8BM0 - chains D and E of the 21 polymer chains in the assembly; structure by electron microscopy, 3.40 A resolution.

== Chain D ==
Name: Chaperonin GroEL
Source organism: Escherichia coli
Notes: EC 5.6.1.7
UniProt: P0A6F5 (CH60_ECOLI); numbering as in UniProt (aligned over 1-548)
Sequence (548 residues; each row starts with the number of its first residue):
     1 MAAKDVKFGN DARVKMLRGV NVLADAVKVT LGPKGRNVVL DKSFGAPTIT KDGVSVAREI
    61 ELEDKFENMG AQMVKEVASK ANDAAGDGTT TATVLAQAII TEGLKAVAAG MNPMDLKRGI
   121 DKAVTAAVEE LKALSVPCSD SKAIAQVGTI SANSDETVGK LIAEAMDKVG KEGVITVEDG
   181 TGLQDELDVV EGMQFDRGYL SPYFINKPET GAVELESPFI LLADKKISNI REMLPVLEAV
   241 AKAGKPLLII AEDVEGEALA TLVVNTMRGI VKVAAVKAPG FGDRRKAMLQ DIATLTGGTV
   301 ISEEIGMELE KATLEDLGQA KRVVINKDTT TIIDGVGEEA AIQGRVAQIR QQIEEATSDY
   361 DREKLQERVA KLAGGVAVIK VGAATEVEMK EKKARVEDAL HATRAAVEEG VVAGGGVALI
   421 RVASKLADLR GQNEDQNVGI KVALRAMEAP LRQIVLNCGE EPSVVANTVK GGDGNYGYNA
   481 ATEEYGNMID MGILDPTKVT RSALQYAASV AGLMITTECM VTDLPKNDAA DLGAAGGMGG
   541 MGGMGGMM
Unresolved in the structure: 1, 526-548
Ion coordination: K+: Thr-30, Lys-51, Thr-90 (together with ATP); Mg2+: Asp-87 (together with ATP)
Ligand contacts: ATP (adenosine-5'-triphosphate): Thr-30, Leu-31, Gly-32, Pro-33, Lys-51, Asp-52, Gly-53, Asp-87, Gly-88, Thr-89, Thr-90, Thr-91, Ile-150, Ser-151, Ser-154, Asp-398, Gly-414, Gly-415, Gly-416, Ile-454, Tyr-478, Asn-479, Ala-480, Ala-481, Met-488, Ile-493, Asp-495

== Chain E ==
Name: Co-chaperonin GroES
Source organism: Escherichia coli
UniProt: P0A6F9 (CH10_ECOLI); residues 2-97 here = UniProt positions 2-97
Sequence (98 residues; each row starts with the number of its first residue; numbering starts at 0):
     0 MANIRPLHDR VIVKRKEVET KSAGGIVLTG SAAAKSTRGE VLAVGNGRIL ENGEVKPLDV
    60 KVGDIVIFND GYGVKSEKID NEEVLIMSES DILAIVEA
Unresolved in the structure: 0-1
Differences from the reference sequence: initiating methionine (0); expression tag (1)
Swiss-Prot annotation at these positions:
  - modified residue: Lys-34 (N6-succinyllysine)

== Chain D / chain E interface ==
Contacting residue pairs (27; chain D residue first):
  Ile-230(D) / Leu-27(E)  hydrophobic
  Ile-230(D) / Ala-31(E)  hydrophobic
  Arg-231(D) / Ser-30(E)  hydrogen bond (side chain-backbone)
  Arg-231(D) / Ala-31(E)  hydrogen bond (side chain-backbone)
  Leu-234(D) / Ile-25(E)  hydrophobic
  Leu-234(D) / Leu-27(E)  hydrophobic
  Leu-237(D) / Ile-25(E)
  Glu-238(D) / Ser-21(E)  hydrogen bond
  Glu-238(D) / Ala-22(E)  hydrogen bond (side chain-backbone)
  Glu-238(D) / Gly-23(E)  hydrogen bond (side chain-backbone)
  Glu-238(D) / Ile-25(E)
  Ala-241(D) / Gly-23(E)
  Ala-241(D) / Ile-25(E)  hydrophobic
  Glu-257(D) / Thr-28(E)
  Glu-257(D) / Gly-29(E)
  Glu-257(D) / Ser-30(E)  hydrogen bond (side chain-backbone)
  Glu-257(D) / Ala-31(E)  hydrogen bond (side chain-backbone)
  Thr-261(D) / Val-26(E)
  Thr-261(D) / Thr-28(E)
  Val-264(D) / Val-26(E)  hydrophobic
  Val-264(D) / Thr-28(E)
  Asn-265(D) / Ile-25(E)
  Asn-265(D) / Val-26(E)  hydrogen bond (side chain-backbone)
  Arg-268(D) / Val-26(E)
  Ile-270(D) / Gly-24(E)
  Ile-270(D) / Val-26(E)  hydrophobic
  Val-271(D) / Ile-25(E)  hydrophobic
Interface residues without a listed pair, chain D (14 interface residues in all): Ala-260
Interface residues without a listed pair, chain E (12 interface residues in all): Ala-32

== In short ==
14 residues of chain D face 12 of chain E across their interface; the contacts include 8 hydrogen bonds. Among
the polar pairs are Arg-231(D)/Ser-30(E), Arg-231(D)/Ala-31(E) and Glu-238(D)/Ser-21(E). Bound to chain D:
ATP. Thr-30(D), Lys-51(D) and Thr-90(D) form the K+ site.
Here chain D is Chaperonin GroEL and chain E is Co-chaperonin GroES, both from Escherichia coli. Entry 8BM0
(Structure of GroEL:GroES-ATP complex plunge frozen 200 ms after reaction initiation) was determined by
electron microscopy (same publication as 8BKZ, 8BM1, 8BMO and 8BMT).
